Entry 3GUH (X-ray diffraction, 2.79 A resolution); this record covers chain A.

# Chain A
Name: Glycogen synthase
From: Escherichia coli
Notes: EC 2.4.1.21
UniProtKB: P0A6U8 (GLGA_ECOLI); residue numbers follow UniProt; this construct covers 1-477
Sequence (485 residues; numbered 1 to 485; the number before each row is that of its first residue):
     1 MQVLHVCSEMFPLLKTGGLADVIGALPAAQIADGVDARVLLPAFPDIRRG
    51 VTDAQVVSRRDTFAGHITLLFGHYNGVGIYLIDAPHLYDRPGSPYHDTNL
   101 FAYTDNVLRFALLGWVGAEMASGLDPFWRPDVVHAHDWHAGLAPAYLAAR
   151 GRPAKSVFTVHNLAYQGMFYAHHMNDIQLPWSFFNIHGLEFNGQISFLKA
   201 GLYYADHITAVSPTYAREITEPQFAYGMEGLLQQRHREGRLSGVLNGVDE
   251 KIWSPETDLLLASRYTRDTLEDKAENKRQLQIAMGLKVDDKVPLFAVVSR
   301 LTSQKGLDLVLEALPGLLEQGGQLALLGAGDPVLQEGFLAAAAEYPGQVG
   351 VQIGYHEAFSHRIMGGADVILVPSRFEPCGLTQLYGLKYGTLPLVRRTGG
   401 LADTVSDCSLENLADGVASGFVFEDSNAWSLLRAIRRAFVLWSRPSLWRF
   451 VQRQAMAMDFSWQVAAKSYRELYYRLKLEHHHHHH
Unresolved in the structure: 478-485
Sequence notes: expression tag (478-485)
UniProt features mapped onto this chain:
  - binding site (ADP-alpha-D-glucose): K15
Ligand contacts:
  - 250 ((2R)-2-hydroxy-3-[4-(2-hydroxyethyl)piperazin-1-yl]propane-1-sulfonic acid): E9, T16, G17, G18, L19, Y95, D137, W138, H139, H161, N162, Y165, R300
  - ADP (adenosine-5'-diphosphate): K15, G17, G18, L19, D21, W253, V298, S299, R300, Q304, K305, L327, G328, A329, G354, Y355, H356, E357, S360, E377, G380, L381, T382, Y385
  - 1,5-anhydro-D-glucitol (ASO): G18, L19, V22, H161, N162, V211, N246, R300, Q304, E377, P378, C379, G380, L381

# Summary
Bound to chain A: ADP, compound 250 and 1,5-anhydro-D-glucitol. From UniProt: ADP-alpha-D-glucose-binding
residue K15.
Chain A is Glycogen synthase (Escherichia coli); the structure, Crystal Structure of Wild-type E.coli GS in
complex with ADP and DGM, was determined by X-ray diffraction (same publication as 3COP, 3D1J, 2QZS, 2R4T and
2R4U).
